5DVV - chains B and D of the 4 polymer chains in the assembly; structure by X-ray diffraction, 2.50 A resolution.

# Chain B
Protein: Estrogen receptor
Organism: Homo sapiens
Notes: fragment: ligand-binding domain
UniProt: P03372 (ESR1_HUMAN); residues 298-554 here = UniProt positions 298-554
Chain sequence (257 residues; row label = number of the first residue in the row):
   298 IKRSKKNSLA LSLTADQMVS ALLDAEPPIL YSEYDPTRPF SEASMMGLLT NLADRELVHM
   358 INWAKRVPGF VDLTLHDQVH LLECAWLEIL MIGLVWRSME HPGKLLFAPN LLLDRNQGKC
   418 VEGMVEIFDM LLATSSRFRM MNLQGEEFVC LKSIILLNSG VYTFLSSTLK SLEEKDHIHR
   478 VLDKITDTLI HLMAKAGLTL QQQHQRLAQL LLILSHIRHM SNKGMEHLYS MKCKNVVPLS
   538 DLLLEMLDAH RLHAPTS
Not modelled in the structure: 298-308, 332-340, 412-419, 461-472, 548-554
Construct notes: engineered mutation S537 (Tyr in P03372)
Small-molecule neighbours: 4,4'-(phenylcarbonimidoyl)diphenol (5G6): M343, L346, T347, L349, A350, E353, L384, L387, M388, L391, R394, F404, M421, I424, F425, G521, H524, L525, L536, L540

# Chain D
Protein: Nuclear receptor coactivator 2
Notes: fragment: Nuclear receptor-interacting peptide
UniProt: Q15596 (NCOA2_HUMAN); numbering as in UniProt (aligned over 686-699)
Chain sequence (14 residues; numbered 686 to 699; the number before each row is that of its first residue):
   686 KHKILHRLLQ DSSS
Not modelled in the structure: 686-687, 695-699

# How chain B and chain D interact
Pairs across the interface - 12 pairs, chain B then chain D:
  I358(B) - L690(D)  hydrophobic
  I358(B) - L693(D)  hydrophobic
  I358(B) - L694(D)  hydrophobic
  V376(B) - L690(D)
  L379(B) - L690(D)  hydrophobic
  E380(B) - L690(D)
  D538(B) - I689(D)
  L539(B) - I689(D)
  L539(B) - L693(D)  hydrophobic
  E542(B) - K688(D)
  E542(B) - I689(D)  hydrogen bond (side chain-backbone)
  E542(B) - L690(D)  hydrogen bond (side chain-backbone)
Also at the interface, not in a pair above, chain B (10 interface residues in all): V355, Q375, M543
Also at the interface, not in a pair above, chain D (6 interface residues in all): H691

# Summary
10 residues of chain B face 6 of chain D across their interface; the contacts include 2 hydrogen bonds. Among
the polar pairs are E542(B)-I689(D) and E542(B)-L690(D). Chain B binds 4,4'-(phenylcarbonimidoyl)diphenol.
Here chain B is Estrogen receptor (Homo sapiens) and chain D is Nuclear receptor coactivator 2. Entry 5DVV
(Crystal Structure of the ER-alpha Ligand-binding Domain in Complex with a Triaryl-imine analog
4,4'-(phenylcarbonimidoyl)diphenol) was determined by X-ray diffraction together with 4ZN7, 4ZNH, 4ZNS, 4ZNT,
4ZNU, 4ZNV and 50 further entries from the same study.
